Entry 2ZK9 (X-ray diffraction, 1.15 A resolution); this record covers chain X.

== Chain X ==
Protein: Protein-glutaminase
Organism: Chryseobacterium proteolyticum
Notes: EC 3.5.1.-
Reference sequence: Q9AQQ8 (Q9AQQ8_9FLAO); residues 1-185 here correspond to UniProt positions 136-320 (UniProt number = residue number + 135)
Sequence (185 residues; each row starts with the number of its first residue):
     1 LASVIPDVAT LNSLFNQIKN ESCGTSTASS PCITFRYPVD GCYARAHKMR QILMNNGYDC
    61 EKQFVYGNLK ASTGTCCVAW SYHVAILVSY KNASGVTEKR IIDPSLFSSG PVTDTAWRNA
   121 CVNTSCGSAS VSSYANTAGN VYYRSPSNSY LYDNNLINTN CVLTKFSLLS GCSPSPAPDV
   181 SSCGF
Cystine bridges: C23-C32, C76-C172, C77-C126, C161-C183

== In short ==
Chain X is Protein-glutaminase (Chryseobacterium proteolyticum); the structure, Crystal Structure of
Protein-glutaminase, was determined by X-ray diffraction (same publication as 3A54, 3A55 and 3A56).
